9E1Y - chains C and I of the 10 polymer chains in the assembly; structure by electron microscopy, 2.60 A resolution.

Chain C:
Protein: Histone H2A type 1
Organism: Xenopus laevis
UniProt: P06897 (H2A1_XENLA); residues 0-129 here correspond to UniProt positions 1-130 (UniProt number = residue number + 1)
Chain sequence (130 residues; row label = number of the first residue in the row; numbering starts at 0):
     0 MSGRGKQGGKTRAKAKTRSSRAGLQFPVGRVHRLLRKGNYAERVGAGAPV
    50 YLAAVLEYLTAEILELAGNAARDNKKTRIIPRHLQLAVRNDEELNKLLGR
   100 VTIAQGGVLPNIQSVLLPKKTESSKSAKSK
Disordered / not traced: 0-9, 120-129
Sequence notes: conflict Arg99 (Gly100 in P06897), Ser123 (Ala124 in P06897)
UniProt features mapped onto this chain:
  - modified residue: Ser1 (N-acetylserine), Lys5 (N6-(2-hydroxyisobutyryl)lysine), Lys9 (N6-(2-hydroxyisobutyryl)lysine), Lys36 (N6-(2-hydroxyisobutyryl)lysine), Lys74 (N6-(2-hydroxyisobutyryl)lysine), Lys75 (N6-(2-hydroxyisobutyryl)lysine), Lys95 (N6-(2-hydroxyisobutyryl)lysine), Gln104 (N5-methylglutamine), Lys118 (N6-(2-hydroxyisobutyryl)lysine)
  - cross-link (Glycyl lysine isopeptide (Lys-Gly)): Lys13 (interchain with G-Cter in ubiquitin), Lys15 (interchain with G-Cter in ubiquitin), Lys119 (interchain with G-Cter in ubiquitin)

Chain I:
Molecule: 153-nt DNA strand
Sequence (153 nucleotides; numbered -76 to 76; the number before each row is that of its first residue; numbers below 1 keep their minus sign (DT-76 is residue -76)):
   -76 TGCACAGGATGTATATATCTGACACGTGCCTGGAGACTAGGGAGTAATCC
   -26 CCTTGGCGGTTAAAACGCGGGGGACAGCGCGTACGTGCGTTTAAGCGGTG
    24 CTAGAGCTGTCTACGACCAATTGAGCGGCCTCGGCACCGGGATTCTCCAG
    74 GGC

How chain C and chain I interact:
Contacting residue pairs (17):
  Arg11(C) with DA43(I), hydrogen bond to the base; DT44(I), base contact
  Lys13(C) with DG46(I), phosphate contact
  Arg29(C) with DG48(I), sugar contact; DC49(I), salt bridge to the phosphate
  Arg42(C) with DG38(I), sugar contact; DA39(I), phosphate contact
  Val43(C) with DG38(I), sugar contact; DA39(I), hydrogen bond to the phosphate
  Gly44(C) with DG38(I), phosphate contact
  Ala45(C) with DG38(I), hydrogen bond to the phosphate
  Lys75(C) with DC58(I), phosphate contact; DA59(I), phosphate contact
  Thr76(C) with DG57(I), phosphate contact; DC58(I), hydrogen bond to the phosphate
  Arg77(C) with DG57(I), hydrogen bond to the sugar; DC58(I), hydrogen bond to the phosphate
Interface residues without a listed pair, chain C (14 interface residues in all): Thr16, His31, Arg35, Glu41
Interface residues without a listed pair, chain I (11 interface residues in all): DA47

In short:
14 residues of chain C face 11 of chain I across their interface, with 6 hydrogen bonds and 1 salt bridge.
Among the polar pairs are Arg11(C)-DA43(I), Arg77(C)-DG57(I) and Val43(C)-DA39(I).
Chain C is Histone H2A type 1 (Xenopus laevis) and chain I is a 153-nt DNA strand; the structure, Empty
Nucleosome with 601 widom sequence, was determined by electron microscopy.
